3OUY - chains B and D of the 4 polymer chains in the assembly; structure by X-ray diffraction, 2.69 A resolution.

Chain B:
Molecule: CCA-Adding Enzyme
Source organism: Archaeoglobus fulgidus
Notes: EC 2.7.7.25, 2.7.7.21
Reference sequence: O28126 (CCA_ARCFU); numbering as in UniProt (aligned over 1-437)
Amino-acid sequence (437 residues; row label = number of the first residue in the row):
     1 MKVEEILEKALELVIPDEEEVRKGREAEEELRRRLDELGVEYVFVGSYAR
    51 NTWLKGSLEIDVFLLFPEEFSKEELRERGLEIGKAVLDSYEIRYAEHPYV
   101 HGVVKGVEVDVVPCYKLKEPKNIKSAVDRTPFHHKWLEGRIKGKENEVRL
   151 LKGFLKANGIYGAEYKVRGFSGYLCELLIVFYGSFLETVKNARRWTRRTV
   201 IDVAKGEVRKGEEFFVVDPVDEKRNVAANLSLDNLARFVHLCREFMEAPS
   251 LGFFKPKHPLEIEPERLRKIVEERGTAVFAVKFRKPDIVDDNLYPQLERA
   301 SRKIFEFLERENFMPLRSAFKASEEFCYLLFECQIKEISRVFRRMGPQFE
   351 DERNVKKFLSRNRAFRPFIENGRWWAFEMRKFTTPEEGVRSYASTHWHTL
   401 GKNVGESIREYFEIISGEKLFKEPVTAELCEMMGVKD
Small-molecule neighbours: pyrophosphate (POP): Gly46, Ser47, Thr52, Trp53, Asp61, Lys152, Tyr161, Gly172

Chain D:
Molecule: 35-nt RNA strand
Sequence (35 nucleotides; row label = number of the first residue in the row):
     1 GGAAGUAGAUGGUUCAAGUCCAUUUACUUCCACCA

Chain B / chain D interface:
Contacting residue pairs (64; chain B residue first):
  Gly46(B) with A35(D), phosphate contact
  Ser47(B) with A35(D), phosphate contact
  Arg50(B) with A35(D), hydrogen bond to the phosphate
  Asp61(B) with C34(D), hydrogen bond to the sugar; A35(D), phosphate contact
  Phe63(B) with C34(D), sugar contact
  Tyr94(B) with C33(D), base contact
  Ala95(B) with A32(D), base contact; C33(D), hydrogen bond to the base
  Glu96(B) with A32(D), base contact; C33(D), hydrogen bond to the base
  His97(B) with C33(D), hydrogen bond to the base
  Tyr99(B) with C33(D), hydrogen bond to the sugar; C34(D), sugar contact
  Asp110(B) with C34(D), sugar contact
  Val112(B) with C34(D), sugar contact
  Ala126(B) with C33(D), base contact
  Val127(B) with C34(D), base contact
  Thr130(B) with C34(D), hydrogen bond to the base; A35(D), sugar contact
  His133(B) with A35(D), hydrogen bond to the sugar
  Ala163(B) with A32(D), sugar contact
  Glu164(B) with A32(D), hydrogen bond to the phosphate; C33(D), phosphate contact
  Tyr165(B) with G1(D), base contact; C31(D), hydrogen bond to the base; A32(D), sugar contact
  Tyr173(B) with A35(D), sugar contact
  Arg224(B) with C31(D), salt bridge to the phosphate; A32(D), salt bridge to the phosphate; A35(D), hydrogen bond to the base
  Ala228(B) with C31(D), sugar contact
  Asn229(B) with C31(D), hydrogen bond to the sugar; A32(D), sugar contact
  Asp291(B) with A32(D), hydrogen bond to the sugar; C33(D), sugar contact
  Asn292(B) with G1(D), hydrogen bond to the sugar; A32(D), base contact
  Pro295(B) with G2(D), sugar contact
  Gln296(B) with G1(D), hydrogen bond to the phosphate; G2(D), sugar contact
  Arg299(B) with A3(D), salt bridge to the phosphate
  Lys303(B) with A22(D), salt bridge to the phosphate
  Arg310(B) with C21(D), hydrogen bond to the phosphate
  Arg344(B) with U14(D), sugar contact
  Gly346(B) with C15(D), base contact
  Pro347(B) with C15(D), base contact
  Asn354(B) with C15(D), hydrogen bond to the sugar
  Lys357(B) with C15(D), sugar contact
  Phe358(B) with C15(D), hydrogen bond to the sugar
  Arg361(B) with C15(D), salt bridge to the phosphate
  Arg363(B) with C15(D), salt bridge to the phosphate
  Arg373(B) with C15(D), base contact
  Tyr392(B) with A22(D), hydrogen bond to the phosphate
  His396(B) with C21(D), sugar contact; A22(D), hydrogen bond to the phosphate
  His398(B) with U23(D), salt bridge to the phosphate; U24(D), salt bridge to the phosphate
  Thr399(B) with A22(D), phosphate contact; U23(D), hydrogen bond to the phosphate
  Gly401(B) with G2(D), phosphate contact
  Lys402(B) with G1(D), sugar contact; G2(D), hydrogen bond to the phosphate
  Asn403(B) with G1(D), sugar contact
Interface residues without a listed pair, chain B (52 interface residues in all): Arg93, Arg129, Ser171, Glu176, Arg302, Met345
Interface residues without a listed pair, chain D (15 interface residues in all): A16

Overview:
52 residues of chain B face 15 of chain D across their interface; the contacts include 22 hydrogen bonds and 8
salt bridges. Polar contacts include Ala95(B)-C33(D), Glu96(B)-C33(D) and His97(B)-C33(D). Chain B binds
pyrophosphate.
Here chain B is CCA-Adding Enzyme (Archaeoglobus fulgidus) and chain D is a 35-nt RNA strand. Entry 3OUY (How
the CCA-adding Enzyme Selects Adenine Over Cytosine at Position 76 of tRNA) was determined by X-ray
diffraction (same publication as 3OV7, 3OVB and 3OVS).
